Entry 3FHZ (X-ray diffraction, 3.27 A resolution); this record covers chains E and G of the 12 polymer chains in the assembly.

[Chain E]
Molecule: Arginine repressor
Source organism: Mycobacterium tuberculosis
UniProt: P0A4Y8 (ARGR_MYCTU); residues 1-170 here = UniProt positions 1-170
Amino-acid sequence (170 residues; numbered 1 to 170; the number before each row is that of its first residue):
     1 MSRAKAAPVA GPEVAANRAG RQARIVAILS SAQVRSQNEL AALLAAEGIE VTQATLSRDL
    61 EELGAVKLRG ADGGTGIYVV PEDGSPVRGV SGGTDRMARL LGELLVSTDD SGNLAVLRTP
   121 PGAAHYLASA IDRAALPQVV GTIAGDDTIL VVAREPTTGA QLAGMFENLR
Not modelled in the structure: 1-15
Residues lining bound ligands:
  - arginine (ARG), molecule 1: Pro121, Gly122, Asp146
  - arginine (ARG), molecule 2: His125, Ala128, Ser129, Asp132, Thr142, Ile143, Ala144
  - arginine (ARG), molecule 3: Gly145, Asp146, Asp147, Thr148

[Chain G]
Molecule: 20-nt DNA strand
Sequence (20 nucleotides; row label = number of the first residue in the row):
     1 TGTTGCATAA CGATGCAAAA

[How chain E and chain G interact]
Pairs across the interface (16; chain E residue first):
  Arg35(E) with DC11(G), salt bridge to the phosphate; DG12(G), phosphate contact
  Ser36(E) with DC11(G), hydrogen bond to the phosphate; DG12(G), phosphate contact
  Gln37(E) with DG12(G), hydrogen bond to the phosphate; DA13(G), hydrogen bond to the phosphate
  Asn38(E) with DC11(G), hydrogen bond to the phosphate
  Gln53(E) with DG12(G), base contact; DA13(G), hydrogen bond to the base
  Ala54(E) with DT14(G), base contact
  Ser57(E) with DG12(G), sugar contact; DA13(G), hydrogen bond to the phosphate
  Arg58(E) with DT14(G), base contact; DG15(G), hydrogen bond to the base
  Lys67(E) with DG12(G), salt bridge to the phosphate
  Tyr78(E) with DG12(G), hydrogen bond to the phosphate
Also at the interface, not in a pair above, chain E (12 interface residues in all): Glu39, Glu61

[Overview]
The interface between chain E and chain G involves 12 residues on one side and 5 on the other; the contacts
include 8 hydrogen bonds and 2 salt bridges. Polar contacts include Gln53(E)-DA13(G), Arg58(E)-DG15(G) and
Ser36(E)-DC11(G). Ligands of chain E: 3 copies of arginine.
Chain E is Arginine repressor (Mycobacterium tuberculosis) and chain G is a 20-nt DNA strand; the structure,
Crystal structure of the arginine repressor from Mycobacterium tuberculosis bound with its DNA operator and
co-repressor ..., was determined by X-ray diffraction.
